PDB entry 7TDZ | electron microscopy, 6.90 A resolution (low resolution: residue-level contacts below are approximate; hydrogen-bond / salt-bridge calls are withheld) | chains B and A of the 32 polymer chains in the assembly

# Chain B
Protein: Nup37
From: Xenopus laevis
Reference sequence: Q66IZ6 (Q66IZ6_XENLA); residue numbers follow UniProt; this construct covers 1-326
Amino-acid sequence (326 residues; row label = number of the first residue in the row):
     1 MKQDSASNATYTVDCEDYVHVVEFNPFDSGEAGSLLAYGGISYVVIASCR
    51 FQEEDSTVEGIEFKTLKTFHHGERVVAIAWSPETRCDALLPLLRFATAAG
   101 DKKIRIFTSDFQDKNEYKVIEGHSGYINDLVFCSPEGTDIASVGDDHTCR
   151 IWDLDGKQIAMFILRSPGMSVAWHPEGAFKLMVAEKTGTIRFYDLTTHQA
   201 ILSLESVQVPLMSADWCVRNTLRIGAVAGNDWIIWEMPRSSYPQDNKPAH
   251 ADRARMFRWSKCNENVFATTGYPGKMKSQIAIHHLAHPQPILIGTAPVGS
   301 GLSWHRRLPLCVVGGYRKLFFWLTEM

# Chain A
Protein: Nup160
From: Xenopus laevis
Reference sequence: A0A1L8GIX3 (A0A1L8GIX3_XENLA); numbering as in UniProt (aligned over 1-1435)
Amino-acid sequence (1435 residues; each row starts with the number of its first residue):
     1 MAAAERHMTPFQAIDWAGSITLPMVQRVGGFTRAIMAASVNLERSYMELI
    51 GAERETSRRNFRDLSLRPDVNLVIGGPKYADCAGGYCYSESSSLLSATRN
   101 RFLHWTSYADTLELVEISLDINLVNNAVRLRILNCSILPGGVHICETPNN
   151 IVVLILTNQTVHRLILPHPSRMYRSEIISDSHIQSIFTDIGKTNFHDPSN
   201 TYVIPAIPGRAPNTTASTAWLSSDGEALFALPSISGGILVIKMPPHDMEG
   251 LVTIAELKQSSVMQRLLTGWMPSSIRGDQGPAHLPVSLAVHTLDHDSYLF
   301 ALCQDHKLRMWSYKDQMCLMVADMLEYVPVSKDIRQTAGTGHKLRLAFSE
   351 TLGILYLGVYLHTPKQGQFCVFQLMCAESNRYSLDHISSIFTNQETLIDF
   401 TFTLTSMDIWALWLDDDNQTVVKHINFEENQAGQWNPVFVNPLPEDDLAI
   451 SDEQEPQEAYLECLFAPGRFTIAAVQKAIQILRKGSGRVLDLSWEELRKD
   501 VTLTVENEIQNAVIDYDVSQEEFRQINIENWCKFYTCCLQYQETLSRPLA
   551 LLVHPDTNMVCLLRKGFLSFLAPCSLVEHLYLVPAEHLLTVDESVISDDI
   601 DAASDIVNLIQCLRMIADYISEDMAYLMESACCHLQSPERVAEQILEDLI
   651 ANDIDNIMENIQNKLQDTRNPIRAIGFLLQNMDYETNADMEQPQPNTRLN
   701 LSTLYGSITASSVVCQAICKISATRFLICRDLLILQHLLLRLGDMALIGA
   751 GQLLHSQQELIPRAAQLLLSYYMIRWGSQCLACAVPVDILESNLQHLSVL
   801 ELSDSQVEKRRYTSGIQTIVELFFEDVARKHFPHVFIQSGASQLQEPLNW
   851 SDLIKRITNYLLQLLWPSNPNFQFAECLMRNCQYTQLQEYVRLLLPWCQV
   901 NVGSCHFMLAQCYLVAGEGHKALDCFSQAASEVEREDFLEKLIRVEEGES
   951 VSPRLQYYNRVLRLLEDVGLPELVIQLATIAIGEASDDWRSQAALRTRIF
  1001 KHHLDMGHNNQAYDALTQIPDPSRQLDCLRQLVVVLCERSQLQDLVEFPY
  1051 VNLHNEVVGIIESRARAVDLMTHNYYELLYAFHIYRHNYRKAGSVMFEYG
  1101 MRLGREVRTLRGLQKQVNSYLACLNCLRLIRPEYAWIVQPVSGAVYERPG
  1151 ASPKRNYDGESSAVPSSSQIEILELRDLEKEYVLAQTRLTLAKHNPSTAA
  1201 IAGSSAAEEMVALLVQAGLFDTAISLCQTFKLALTSVFEGLACKCIRLQQ
  1251 GGEAAQAEAWEWLAANQLATVITTKESSATDEAWRLMISYLDKYEAKNTL
  1301 YHHCIINKLLSHGVPLPNWLINRYKAMDAAELLRLYLKYDLLEEAAELVL
  1351 EYVDALLGKGHQYFGIQAPLSATSQLVWFPYSAIDHLRQALGENESNQHN
  1401 QAILSKLQRKMDEYFQKLKKATDDYKKLVQKPLRA
Disordered / not traced: 1-15, 402-469

# Chain B / chain A interface
Pairs across the interface (83):
  Ala-88(B) / Lys-499(A)
  Leu-89(B) / Glu-496(A)
  Leu-90(B) / Lys-499(A)
  Leu-90(B) / Asp-500(A)
  Leu-90(B) / Leu-503(A)
  Lys-114(B) / Leu-503(A)
  Lys-114(B) / Glu-506(A)
  Lys-114(B) / Asn-507(A)
  Lys-114(B) / Gln-510(A)
  Glu-116(B) / Gln-510(A)
  Lys-118(B) / Phe-523(A)
  Ile-120(B) / Gln-520(A)
  Glu-121(B) / Gln-520(A)
  Trp-152(B) / Gln-520(A)
  Asp-155(B) / Gln-520(A)
  Asp-155(B) / Phe-523(A)
  Asp-155(B) / Asn-527(A)
  Gly-156(B) / Gln-520(A)
  Lys-157(B) / Gln-520(A)
  Lys-157(B) / Glu-521(A)
  Lys-157(B) / Arg-524(A)
  Gln-158(B) / Gln-520(A)
  His-174(B) / Tyr-913(A)
  His-174(B) / Glu-918(A)
  His-174(B) / Lys-921(A)
  Pro-175(B) / Glu-918(A)
  Pro-175(B) / Lys-921(A)
  Glu-176(B) / Gln-888(A)
  Glu-176(B) / Tyr-913(A)
  Glu-176(B) / Glu-918(A)
  Glu-176(B) / Lys-921(A)
  Thr-196(B) / His-634(A)
  Trp-216(B) / Lys-921(A)
  Cys-217(B) / Glu-918(A)
  Cys-217(B) / His-920(A)
  Val-218(B) / Ala-916(A)
  Val-218(B) / Gly-917(A)
  Val-218(B) / Glu-918(A)
  Val-218(B) / Gly-919(A)
  Arg-219(B) / Leu-914(A)
  Arg-219(B) / Ala-916(A)
  Arg-219(B) / Gly-917(A)
  Arg-219(B) / Glu-918(A)
  Arg-219(B) / Gly-919(A)
  Arg-219(B) / His-920(A)
  Arg-219(B) / Val-968(A)
  Arg-219(B) / Leu-970(A)
  Asn-220(B) / Gly-917(A)
  Asn-220(B) / Glu-918(A)
  Asn-220(B) / Gly-919(A)
  Asn-220(B) / His-920(A)
  Asn-220(B) / Lys-921(A)
  Asn-220(B) / Leu-973(A)
  Thr-221(B) / Glu-918(A)
  Thr-221(B) / His-920(A)
  Thr-221(B) / Lys-921(A)
  Leu-222(B) / His-920(A)
  Leu-222(B) / Lys-921(A)
  Leu-222(B) / Asp-924(A)
  Arg-223(B) / His-920(A)
  Arg-223(B) / Glu-972(A)
  Arg-223(B) / Gln-976(A)
  Met-237(B) / Asp-924(A)
  Cys-262(B) / Leu-970(A)
  Glu-264(B) / Gly-919(A)
  Glu-264(B) / His-920(A)
  Glu-264(B) / Leu-970(A)
  Glu-264(B) / Glu-972(A)
  Glu-264(B) / Leu-973(A)
  Asn-265(B) / Pro-971(A)
  Asn-265(B) / Glu-972(A)
  Asn-265(B) / Leu-973(A)
  His-284(B) / Glu-972(A)
  His-284(B) / Met-1006(A)
  His-284(B) / His-1008(A)
  Leu-285(B) / Glu-972(A)
  Leu-285(B) / His-1008(A)
  Ala-286(B) / Met-1006(A)
  Ala-286(B) / His-1008(A)
  Ala-286(B) / Gln-1011(A)
  His-287(B) / Met-1006(A)
  His-287(B) / Gly-1007(A)
  His-287(B) / His-1008(A)
Interface residues without a listed pair, chain B (41 interface residues in all): Arg-94, Asp-153, Leu-154, Glu-236, Pro-238, Arg-239, Asn-263, Val-266
Interface residues without a listed pair, chain A (38 interface residues in all): Leu-909, Cys-912, Val-915, Ile-980, His-1003

# In short
41 residues of chain B and 38 residues of chain A are in contact.
Here chain B is Nup37 and chain A is Nup160, both from Xenopus laevis. Entry 7TDZ (Cryo-EM model of protomer
of the cytoplasmic ring of the nuclear pore complex from Xenopus laevis) was determined by electron
microscopy.
